4NF9 - chains A and C; structure by X-ray diffraction, 2.80 A resolution.

# Chain A
Name: Protein CASC5
From: Homo sapiens
Notes: fragment: Knl1 C-terminal domain
UniProtKB: Q8NG31 (CASC5_HUMAN); residues 2091-2311 here correspond to UniProt positions 2117-2337 (UniProt number = residue number + 26)
Amino-acid sequence (221 residues; row label = number of the first residue in the row):
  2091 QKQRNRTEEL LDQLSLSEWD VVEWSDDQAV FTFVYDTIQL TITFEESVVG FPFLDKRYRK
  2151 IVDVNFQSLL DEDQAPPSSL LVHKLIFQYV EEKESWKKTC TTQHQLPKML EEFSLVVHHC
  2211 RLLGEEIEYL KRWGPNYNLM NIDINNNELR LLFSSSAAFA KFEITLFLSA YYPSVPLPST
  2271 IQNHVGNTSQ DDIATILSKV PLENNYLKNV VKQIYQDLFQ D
Disordered / not traced: 2091-2095
Modified residues: Mse2199 (selenomethionine; parent Met); Mse2230 (selenomethionine; parent Met)
Reported in the primary citation:
  - conformationally variable residues (register shift): Y2125
  - mutagenesis - Y2125G/S2169E: abolished binding to Kinetochore-associated protein NSL1 homolog (chain C)
  - mutagenesis - Y2125G, S2169E: abolished binding to endogenous Nsl1
  - mutagenesis - Y2125G, S2169E: abolished localization to kinetochores

# Chain C
Name: Kinetochore-associated protein NSL1 homolog
Notes: fragment: Nsl1 C-terminal tail
UniProtKB: Q96IY1 (NSL1_HUMAN); residues 256-281 here = UniProt positions 256-281
Amino-acid sequence (26 residues; each row starts with the number of its first residue):
   256 LKRKQTKDCP QRKWYPLRPK KINLDT
Disordered / not traced: 256-265, 275-281

# Interface between chain A and chain C
Residue-residue contacts (22):
  V2124(A) - Y270(C)  hydrophobic
  Y2125(A) - Q266(C)
  Y2125(A) - R267(C)
  Y2125(A) - Y270(C)  hydrophobic
  D2126(A) - L272(C)
  T2127(A) - Y270(C)
  Q2157(A) - R273(C)
  L2159(A) - L272(C)
  L2159(A) - R273(C)  hydrogen bond (backbone-backbone)
  L2160(A) - Y270(C)  hydrophobic
  L2160(A) - P271(C)
  D2161(A) - P271(C)  hydrogen bond (backbone-backbone)
  D2161(A) - L272(C)
  D2161(A) - R273(C)
  Q2164(A) - P271(C)
  A2165(A) - P271(C)
  P2166(A) - W269(C)  hydrophobic
  S2169(A) - W269(C)  hydrogen bond (side chain-backbone)
  S2169(A) - Y270(C)
  V2172(A) - Y270(C)
  E2215(A) - Q266(C)  hydrogen bond
  E2218(A) - W269(C)
Other interface residues (no listed pair), chain A (17 interface residues in all): S2158, R2211
Other interface residues (no listed pair), chain C (9 interface residues in all): K268, P274
Interface features reported in the paper:
  - pairs named by the authors: Y2125(A)-Y270(C), S2169(A)-Y270(C), S2169(A)-W269(C) (hydrogen bond)
  - interface residues, chain C: R267(C), W269(C)
  - hot spots on chain C (mutagenesis) - Y270A: abolished binding to Protein CASC5 (chain A)

# Summary
The interface between chain A and chain C involves 17 residues on one side and 9 on the other; the contacts
include 4 hydrogen bonds. Among the polar pairs are S2169(A)-W269(C), E2215(A)-Q266(C) and L2159(A)-R273(C).
The paper describes contacts between Y2125(A) and Y270(C) and S2169(A) and Y270(C); a hydrogen bond between
S2169(A) and W269(C). The paper reports that Y2125G and S2169E of chain A abolish binding to endogenous Nsl1;
interface residues R267(C) and W269(C); 4 substitutions were tested in all.
Here chain A is Protein CASC5 (Homo sapiens) and chain C is Kinetochore-associated protein NSL1 homolog. Entry
4NF9 (Structure of the Knl1/Nsl1 complex) was determined by X-ray diffraction, deposited together with 4NFA.
